PDB entry 6ZIA | X-ray diffraction, 2.80 A resolution | chains C and M of the 4 polymer chains in the assembly

[Chain C]
Molecule: Photosynthetic reaction center cytochrome c subunit
From: Blastochloris viridis
UniProt: P07173 (CYCR_BLAVI); residues 1-336 here correspond to UniProt positions 21-356 (UniProt number = residue number + 20)
Amino-acid sequence (336 residues; numbered 1 to 336; the number before each row is that of its first residue):
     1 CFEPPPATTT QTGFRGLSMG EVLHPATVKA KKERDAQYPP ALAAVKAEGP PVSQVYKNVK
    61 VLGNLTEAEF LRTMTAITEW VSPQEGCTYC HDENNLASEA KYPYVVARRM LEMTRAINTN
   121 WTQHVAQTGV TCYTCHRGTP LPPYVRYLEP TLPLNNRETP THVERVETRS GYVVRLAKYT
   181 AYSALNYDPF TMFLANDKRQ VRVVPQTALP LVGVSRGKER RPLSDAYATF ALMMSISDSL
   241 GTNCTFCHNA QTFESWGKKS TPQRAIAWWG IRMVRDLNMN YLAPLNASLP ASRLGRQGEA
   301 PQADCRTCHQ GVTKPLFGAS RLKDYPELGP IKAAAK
Disordered / not traced: 333-336
Covalently attached groups: diacyl glycerol (DGA) linked to Cys-1; heme c (HEC) linked to Cys-87, Cys-90, Cys-132, Cys-135, Cys-244, Cys-247, Cys-305, Cys-308
Metal / ion sites: heme c Fe (4 sites), coordinated by Met-74, His-91, Met-110, His-124, His-136, Met-233, His-248, His-309
Small-molecule neighbours:
  - heme c (HEC), molecule 1: Tyr-56, Lys-57, Asn-58, Val-59, Lys-60, Val-61, Leu-62, Phe-70, Leu-71, Met-74, Thr-75, Ile-77, Thr-78, Val-81, Ser-82, Gly-86, His-91, Leu-96, Ala-97, Pro-103, Tyr-104, Ala-107, Arg-108
  - heme c (HEC), molecule 2: Ile-77, Val-81, Tyr-89, Tyr-102, Pro-103, Val-106, Ala-107, Met-110, Leu-111, Met-113, Thr-114, Ile-117, Val-130, Thr-131, His-136, Pro-140, Leu-141, Pro-142, Val-145, Leu-277, Leu-282, Leu-289, Arg-293, Pro-301, Gln-302, Thr-307, Leu-328
  - heme c (HEC), molecule 3: Ile-117, His-124, Val-125, Thr-128, Gly-129, Val-130, Leu-194, Ile-236, Leu-240, Phe-246, Gln-263, Ile-266, Ala-267, Gly-270, Ile-271, Met-273, Val-274, Leu-277, Asp-304, His-309, Thr-313, Lys-314, Pro-315, Gly-318
  - heme c (HEC), molecule 4: Gln-200, Val-201, Arg-202, Val-203, Val-204, Gln-206, Thr-229, Phe-230, Met-233, Met-234, Ile-236, Ser-237, Leu-240, Thr-242, Asn-243, Phe-246, His-248, Phe-253, Glu-254, Trp-256, Gln-263, Arg-264, Ala-267, Trp-268, Ile-271, Arg-272

[Chain M]
Molecule: Reaction center protein M chain
From: Blastochloris viridis
UniProt: P06010 (RCEM_BLAVI); residues 1-323 here correspond to UniProt positions 2-324 (UniProt number = residue number + 1)
Amino-acid sequence (323 residues; numbered 1 to 323; the number before each row is that of its first residue):
     1 ADYQTIYTQI QARGPHITVS GEWGDNDRVG KPFYSYWLGK IGDAQIGPIY LGASGIAAFA
    61 FGSTAILIIL FNMAAEVHFD PLQFFRQFFW LGLYPPKAQY GMGIPPLHDG GWWLMAGLFM
   121 TLSLGSWWIR VYSRARALGL GTHIAWNFAA AIFFVLCIGC IHPTLVGSWS EGVPFGIWPH
   181 IDWLTAFSIR YGNFYYCPWH GFSIGFAYGC GLLFAAHGAT ILAVARFGGD REIEQITDRG
   241 TAVERAALFW RWTIGFNATI ESVHRWGWFF SLMVMVSASV GILLTGTFVD NWYLWCVKHG
   301 AAPDYPAYLP ATPDPASLPG APK
Metal / ion sites: Fe ion: His-217, Glu-232, His-264 (shared with 2 residues of chain L)
Small-molecule neighbours:
  - bacteriochlorophyll b (BCB), molecule 1: Leu-38, Met-120, Phe-154, Val-155, Ile-158, Val-173, Ile-177, Trp-178, His-180, Ile-181, Trp-183, Leu-184
  - bacteriochlorophyll b (BCB), molecule 2: Gly-62, Ala-65, Ile-66, Ile-69, Met-120, Leu-124, Phe-148, Ala-151, Ile-152, Phe-154, Val-155, Ile-158, Phe-175, Trp-183, Leu-184, Thr-185, Phe-187, Ser-188, Phe-194, Tyr-195, Cys-197, Trp-199, His-200, Ser-203, Ile-204, Ala-207, Tyr-208, Val-274, Met-275, Ala-278, Gly-281, Ile-282
  - bacteriochlorophyll b (BCB), molecule 3: Leu-184, Tyr-195, Tyr-208
  - bacteriochlorophyll b (BCB), molecule 4: Tyr-195, His-200, Gly-201, Ile-204, Gly-205, Tyr-208, Gly-209, Leu-212, Phe-270
  - bacteriopheophytin b (BPB), molecule 1: Ile-46, Ile-49, Ala-58, Phe-59, Gly-62, Ser-123, Leu-124, Trp-127, Val-131, Ile-144, Asn-147, Phe-148, Ala-151, Ser-271, Val-274, Met-275
  - bacteriopheophytin b (BPB), molecule 2: Tyr-208, Gly-211, Leu-212, Ala-215, Ala-216, Trp-250, Thr-253, Ile-254
  - diacyl glycerol (DGA): Phe-88, Phe-89, Ile-177
  - heptane-1,2,3-triol (HTO): Trp-268, Phe-269, Leu-272, Met-273, Val-276
  - menaquinone-7 (MQ7): Leu-212, Leu-213, Ala-216, His-217, Thr-220, Val-243, Ala-246, Ala-247, Trp-250, Ile-254, Phe-256, Asn-257, Ala-258, Thr-259, Ile-260, Val-263, Trp-266, Phe-270
  - 15-cis-1,2-dihydroneurosporene (NS5): Ile-66, Ile-69, Leu-70, Met-73, Phe-88, Trp-113, Leu-114, Gly-117, Leu-118, Met-120, Thr-121, Val-155, Leu-156, Ile-158, Gly-159, Cys-160, Trp-169, Val-173, Pro-174, Phe-175, Gly-176, Ile-177, His-180
From the paper describing this entry:
  - binding site for menaquinone-7: His-217

[Chain C / chain M interface]
Contacting residue pairs - 118 pairs, chain C then chain M:
  Gln-11(C) / Tyr-308(M)
  Thr-12(C) / Leu-309(M)
  Gly-13(C) / Tyr-308(M)
  Phe-14(C) / Pro-306(M)  hydrophobic
  Phe-14(C) / Tyr-308(M)
  Leu-17(C) / Tyr-305(M)
  Val-163(C) / Gln-83(M)
  Arg-169(C) / His-78(M)
  Ser-170(C) / Val-77(M)
  Ser-170(C) / Asp-80(M)
  Ser-170(C) / Gln-83(M)
  Ser-170(C) / Gln-87(M)  hydrogen bond (backbone-side chain)
  Val-173(C) / Glu-76(M)
  Val-173(C) / Gln-87(M)
  Val-173(C) / Trp-90(M)  hydrophobic
  Val-173(C) / Leu-91(M)  hydrophobic
  Val-174(C) / Arg-86(M)
  Val-174(C) / Gln-87(M)
  Tyr-182(C) / Trp-90(M)  hydrogen bond (backbone-side chain)
  Ser-183(C) / Trp-90(M)
  Ala-184(C) / Trp-90(M)
  Ala-184(C) / Tyr-94(M)  hydrogen bond (backbone-side chain)
  Ala-184(C) / Trp-178(M)  hydrophobic
  Ala-184(C) / Asp-182(M)
  Leu-185(C) / Asp-182(M)  hydrogen bond (backbone-side chain)
  Asn-186(C) / Glu-76(M)
  Asn-186(C) / Tyr-94(M)
  Asn-186(C) / Lys-97(M)  hydrogen bond
  Tyr-187(C) / Lys-97(M)
  Arg-202(C) / Asp-314(M)  salt bridge
  Arg-202(C) / Ala-316(M)
  Val-203(C) / Arg-190(M)
  Val-204(C) / Ile-189(M)
  Val-204(C) / Asn-291(M)
  Pro-205(C) / Arg-190(M)
  Pro-205(C) / Asp-290(M)
  Pro-205(C) / Asn-291(M)  hydrogen bond (backbone-side chain)
  Gln-206(C) / Leu-294(M)
  Thr-207(C) / Asp-290(M)
  Thr-207(C) / Asn-291(M)
  Thr-207(C) / Leu-294(M)
  Ala-208(C) / Val-289(M)
  Ala-208(C) / Asp-290(M)  hydrogen bond (backbone-backbone)
  Ala-208(C) / Asn-291(M)  hydrogen bond (backbone-backbone)
  Ala-208(C) / Leu-294(M)
  Ala-208(C) / Trp-295(M)
  Ala-208(C) / Lys-298(M)
  Leu-209(C) / Phe-288(M)
  Leu-209(C) / Asp-290(M)
  Pro-210(C) / Gly-286(M)
  Pro-210(C) / Thr-287(M)
  Pro-210(C) / Phe-288(M)
  Pro-210(C) / Val-289(M)
  Pro-210(C) / Asp-290(M)
  Ser-215(C) / Val-166(M)
  Arg-216(C) / Leu-165(M)
  Arg-216(C) / Val-166(M)
  Arg-216(C) / Gly-286(M)  hydrogen bond (side chain-backbone)
  Arg-216(C) / Thr-287(M)  hydrogen bond (side chain-backbone)
  Gly-217(C) / Gln-99(M)
  Gly-217(C) / Val-166(M)  hydrogen bond (backbone-backbone)
  Gly-217(C) / Gly-167(M)
  Lys-218(C) / Gln-99(M)
  Lys-218(C) / Tyr-100(M)
  Lys-218(C) / Gly-101(M)
  Arg-220(C) / Gln-99(M)  hydrogen bond (backbone-side chain)
  Arg-220(C) / Val-166(M)
  Arg-220(C) / Glu-171(M)  salt bridge
  Arg-220(C) / Arg-190(M)
  Arg-220(C) / Tyr-191(M)  hydrogen bond
  Arg-221(C) / Gln-99(M)
  Pro-222(C) / Lys-97(M)
  Pro-222(C) / Gln-99(M)
  Pro-222(C) / Ser-170(M)
  Leu-223(C) / Ser-170(M)  hydrogen bond (backbone-side chain)
  Leu-223(C) / Glu-171(M)
  Leu-223(C) / Trp-183(M)
  Leu-223(C) / Phe-187(M)  hydrophobic
  Leu-223(C) / Arg-190(M)
  Ser-224(C) / Lys-97(M)  hydrogen bond (side chain-backbone)
  Ala-226(C) / Ala-186(M)
  Tyr-227(C) / Pro-174(M)
  Tyr-227(C) / Trp-183(M)
  Tyr-227(C) / Ala-186(M)  hydrophobic
  Phe-230(C) / Thr-185(M)
  Ala-250(C) / Asn-193(M)
  Gln-251(C) / Asn-193(M)  hydrogen bond (backbone-side chain)
  Gln-251(C) / Tyr-196(M)  hydrogen bond
  Gln-251(C) / Tyr-293(M)
  Gln-251(C) / Pro-303(M)  hydrogen bond (side chain-backbone)
  Gln-251(C) / Tyr-305(M)
  Thr-252(C) / Tyr-293(M)
  Glu-254(C) / Asn-291(M)  hydrogen bond
  Glu-254(C) / Tyr-293(M)
  Trp-256(C) / Thr-312(M)
  Trp-256(C) / Pro-313(M)
  Trp-256(C) / Asp-314(M)
  Trp-256(C) / Pro-315(M)
  Gly-257(C) / Ala-311(M)
  Gly-257(C) / Thr-312(M)  hydrogen bond (backbone-backbone)
  Lys-258(C) / Asp-304(M)  salt bridge
  Lys-258(C) / Tyr-305(M)  hydrogen bond (side chain-backbone)
  Lys-258(C) / Ala-307(M)
  Lys-259(C) / Tyr-293(M)
  Lys-259(C) / Asp-304(M)  salt bridge
  Ser-260(C) / Pro-310(M)
  Ser-260(C) / Thr-312(M)  hydrogen bond (backbone-side chain)
  Thr-261(C) / Thr-312(M)  hydrogen bond (backbone-side chain)
  Pro-262(C) / Pro-310(M)
  Pro-262(C) / Thr-312(M)
  Ala-265(C) / Thr-312(M)
  Trp-268(C) / Pro-315(M)  hydrophobic
  Trp-268(C) / Ala-316(M)  hydrophobic
  Trp-268(C) / Pro-322(M)
  Trp-269(C) / Pro-315(M)
  Trp-269(C) / Pro-322(M)
  Arg-272(C) / Pro-322(M)
  Arg-272(C) / Lys-323(M)  hydrogen bond (side chain-backbone)
Also at the interface, not in a pair above, chain C (59 interface residues in all): Gly-171, Ala-177, Leu-211, Asn-249, Phe-253, Ser-255, Gln-263
Also at the interface, not in a pair above, chain M (62 interface residues in all): Ala-98, Gly-172, Pro-179, Gly-192, Ala-321

[In short]
59 residues of chain C and 62 residues of chain M are in contact, with 24 hydrogen bonds and 4 salt bridges.
Among the polar pairs are Arg-202(C)/Asp-314(M), Arg-220(C)/Glu-171(M) and Lys-258(C)/Asp-304(M). The paper
reports a binding site for menaquinone-7 at His-217(M).
Here chain C is Photosynthetic reaction center cytochrome c subunit and chain M is Reaction center protein M
chain, both from Blastochloris viridis. Entry 6ZIA (Ultrafast Structural Response to Charge Redistribution
Within a Photosynthetic Reaction Centre - 8 us structure) was determined by X-ray diffraction together with
6ZHW, 6ZI4, 6ZI5, 6ZI6, 6ZI9 and 6ZID from the same study.
